Entry 7UKT (X-ray diffraction, 2.37 A resolution); this record covers chains A and H of the 4 polymer chains in the assembly.

== Chain A ==
Molecule: Integrin alpha-IIb heavy chain
Source organism: Homo sapiens
UniProtKB: P08514 (ITA2B_HUMAN); residues 1-457 here correspond to UniProt positions 32-488 (UniProt number = residue number + 31)
Amino-acid sequence (457 residues; each row starts with the number of its first residue):
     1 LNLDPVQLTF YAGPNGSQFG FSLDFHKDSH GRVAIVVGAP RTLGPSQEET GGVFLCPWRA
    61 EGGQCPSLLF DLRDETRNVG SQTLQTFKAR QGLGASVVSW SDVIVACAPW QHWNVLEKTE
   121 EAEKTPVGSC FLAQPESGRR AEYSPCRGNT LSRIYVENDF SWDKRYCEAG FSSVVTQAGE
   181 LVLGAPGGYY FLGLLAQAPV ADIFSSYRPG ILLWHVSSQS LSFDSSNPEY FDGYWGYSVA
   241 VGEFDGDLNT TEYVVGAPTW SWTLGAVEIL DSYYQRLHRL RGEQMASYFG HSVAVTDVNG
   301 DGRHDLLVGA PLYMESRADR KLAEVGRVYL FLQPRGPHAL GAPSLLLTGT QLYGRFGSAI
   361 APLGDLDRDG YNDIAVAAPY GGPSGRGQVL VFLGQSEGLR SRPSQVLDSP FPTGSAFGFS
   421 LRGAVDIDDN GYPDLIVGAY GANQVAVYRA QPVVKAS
Unresolved in the structure: 455-457
Disulfides: C56-C65, C107-C130, C146-C167
Metal / ion sites: Ca2+ site 1: E243, D245, D247, T250, E252; Ca2+ site 2: D297, N299, D301, R303, D305; Ca2+ site 3: D365, D367, D369, Y371, D373; Ca2+ site 4: D426, D428, N430, Y432, D434
Ligand contacts: NJF ((1-{[(5S)-3-(4-carbamimidoylphenyl)-4,5-dihydro-1,2-oxazol-5-yl]methyl}piperidin-4-yl)acetic acid): D159, F160, Y189, Y190, L192, D224, S225, S226, F231
Curated features (UniProtKB/Swiss-Prot):
  - binding site (Ca(2+)): E243, D245, D247, T250, E252, D297, N299, D301, R303, D305, D365, D367, D369, Y371, D373, D426, D428, N430, Y432, D434
  - glycosylation (N-linked (GlcNAc...) asparagine): N15, N249

== Chain H ==
Molecule: 10E5 Fab heavy chain
Source organism: Mus musculus
Notes: antibody fragment or engineered binder
Amino-acid sequence (221 residues; each row starts with the number of its first residue):
     1 EVQLQQSGAE LVKPGASVKL SCTASGFNIK DTYVHWVKQR PEQGLEWIGR IDPANGYTKY
    61 DPKFQGKATI TADTSSNTAY LQLSSLTSED TAVYYCVRPL YDYYAMDYWG QGTSVTVSSA
   121 KTTAPSVYPL APVCGDTTGS SVTLGCLVKG YFPEPVTLTW NSGSLSSGVH TFPAVLQSDL
   181 YTLSSSVTVT SSTWPSQSIT CNVAHPASST KVDKKIEPRG P
Unresolved in the structure: 135-137, 220-221
Disulfides: C22-C96, C146-C201

== Chain A / chain H interface ==
Pairs across the interface (21):
  R77(A) with D102(H), salt bridge
  V79(A) with Y104(H), hydrophobic
  G80(A) with Y104(H)
  Q82(A) with Y104(H), hydrogen bond
  L84(A) with Y104(H)
  E117(A) with K59(H), salt bridge
  N149(A) with Y33(H), hydrogen bond; Y104(H), hydrogen bond
  I154(A) with Y57(H)
  S205(A) with Y101(H)
  S206(A) with Y101(H)
  I211(A) with D102(H)
  L213(A) with D102(H); Y103(H), hydrogen bond (backbone-backbone); Y104(H)
  W214(A) with Y101(H); Y103(H)
  H215(A) with D31(H); T32(H); Y101(H), hydrogen bond (backbone-backbone); Y103(H)
Interface residues without a listed pair, chain A (16 interface residues in all): E157, N158
Interface residues without a listed pair, chain H (11 interface residues in all): P99, L100

== Summary ==
16 residues of chain A and 11 residues of chain H are in contact; the contacts include 5 hydrogen bonds and 2
salt bridges. Polar contacts include R77(A)-D102(H), E117(A)-K59(H) and Q82(A)-Y104(H). Chain A binds compound
NJF. From UniProt: 20 Ca2+-binding residues on chain A.
Here chain A is Integrin alpha-IIb heavy chain (Homo sapiens) and chain H is 10E5 Fab heavy chain (Mus
musculus). Entry 7UKT (Integrin alpha IIB beta3 complex with BMS4.2) was determined by X-ray diffraction
together with 7L8P, 7TCT, 7TD8, 7THO, 7TMZ, 7TPD and 15 further entries from the same study.
